PDB entry 5FSL | X-ray diffraction, 1.24 A resolution | chain A

# Chain A
Molecule: 7,8-dihydro-8-oxoguanine triphosphatase
Source organism: Homo sapiens
Notes: EC 3.6.1.55, 3.6.1.56; fragment: yes
UniProtKB: P36639 (8ODP_HUMAN); residues 1-156 here correspond to UniProt positions 42-197 (UniProt number = residue number + 41)
Sequence (156 residues; row label = number of the first residue in the row):
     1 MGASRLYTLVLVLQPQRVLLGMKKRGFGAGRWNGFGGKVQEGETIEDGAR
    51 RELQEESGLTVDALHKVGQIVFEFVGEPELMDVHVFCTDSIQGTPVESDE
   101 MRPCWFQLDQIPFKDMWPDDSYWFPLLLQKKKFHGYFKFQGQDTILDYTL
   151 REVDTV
Unresolved in the structure: 1-2
Ligand contacts: 9-methyl-2-(methylamino)-1H-purin-6-one (UAN): Leu9, Phe27, Asn33, Phe72, Phe74, Trp117, Asp119, Asp120, Trp123, Phe139
Reported in the primary citation:
  - binding site for 9-methyl-2-(methylamino)-1H-purin-6-one: Phe74, Asp119
  - conformationally variable residues (side-chain flip): Asn33
  - catalytic residues: Glu52, Glu56, Glu100 (proposed by the authors, not directly observed)

# Overview
Ligands of chain A: 9-methyl-2-(methylamino)-1H-purin-6-one. The paper reports catalytic residues Glu52, Glu56
and Glu100; a binding site for 9-methyl-2-(methylamino)-1H-purin-6-one at Phe74 and Asp119.
Chain A is 7,8-dihydro-8-oxoguanine triphosphatase (Homo sapiens); the structure, MTH1 substrate recognition:
Complex with a methylaminopurinone, was determined by X-ray diffraction (same publication as 5FSO, 5FSK, 5FSM,
5FSN and 5FSI).
